Entry 5WHE (X-ray diffraction, 1.91 A resolution); this record covers chains A and C of the 3 polymer chains in the assembly.

Chain A:
Protein: GTPase KRas
From: Homo sapiens
UniProtKB: P01116 (RASK_HUMAN), isoform P01116-2; residue numbers follow UniProt; this construct covers 1-166
Chain sequence (170 residues; numbered -3 to 166; the number before each row is that of its first residue; numbers below 1 keep their minus sign (Gly-3 is residue -3)):
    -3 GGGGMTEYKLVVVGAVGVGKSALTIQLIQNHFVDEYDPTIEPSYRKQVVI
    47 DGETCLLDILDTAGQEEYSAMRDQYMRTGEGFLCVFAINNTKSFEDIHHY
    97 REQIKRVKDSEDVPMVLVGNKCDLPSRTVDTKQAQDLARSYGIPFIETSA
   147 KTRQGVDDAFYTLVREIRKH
Not modelled in the structure: -3 to 1, 35-36
Sequence notes: expression tag (-3 to 0); engineered mutation Val12 (Gly in P01116), Pro38 (Asp in P01116)
Bound ions: Mg2+: Ser17 (together with GMP-PNP); Ca2+ site 1 near Gln25 (its only coordinating residue here); Ca2+ site 2: Glu63 (shared with 1 residue of chain B; 1 residue of chain I); Ca2+ site 3: Glu63, Tyr64 (shared with 2 residues of chain I)
Residues lining bound ligands: GMP-PNP (GNP; phosphoaminophosphonic acid-guanylate ester): Ala11, Val12, Gly13, Val14, Gly15, Lys16, Ser17, Ala18, Phe28, Ala59, Gly60, Asn116, Lys117, Asp119, Leu120, Ser145, Ala146, Lys147
Swiss-Prot annotation at these positions:
  - motif: Tyr32 to Glu37, Ser39, Tyr40 (Effector region)
  - binding site (GTP): Gly10, Ala11, Gly13 to Ala18, Val29 to Thr35, Ala59, Gly60, Asn116 to Asp119
  - modified residue: Met1 (N-acetylmethionine), Thr2 (N-acetylthreonine), Lys104 (N6-acetyllysine)
  - glycosylation: Thr35 (Microbial infection: O-linked (Glc) threonine)
  - natural variant: Lys5 (K5E: In NS3; K5N: In GASC), Gly10 (G10GG: In AML), Val12 (G12V: In GASC; this construct carries the variant), Gly13 (G13D: In GASC, JMML and OES; G13R: In pylocytic astrocytoma), Val14 (V14I: In NS3), Leu19 (L19F: In OES), Gln22 (Q22E: In CFC2; Q22R: In NS3), Pro34 (P34L: In NS3; P34Q: In NS3; P34R: In CFC2), Ile36 (I36M: In NS3), Thr58 (T58I: In NS3), Ala59 (A59T: In GASC), Gly60 (G60R: In CFC2; G60S: In NS3), 8 further natural variant entries in UniProt
  - mutagenesis: Tyr40 (Y40A: Decreased interaction with MAPKAP1/SIN1), Gln61 (Q61L: Promotes GTP binding)

Chain C:
Protein: Miniprotein 225-11
From: synthetic construct
Chain sequence (35 residues; each row starts with the number of its first residue; numbers below 1 keep their minus sign (Gly-2 is residue -2)):
    -2 GSGGPRRPRCPGDDASIEDLHEYWARLWNYLYAVA
Not modelled in the structure: -2 to 1
Bound ions: Ca2+ site 1: Asp16, Glu19 (shared with 2 residues of chain G); Ca2+ site 2: Asp16 (shared with 1 residue of chain G; 1 residue of chain H)

How chain A and chain C interact:
Residue-residue contacts - 5 pairs, chain A then chain C:
  Met67(A) - His18(C)
  Gln70(A) - Trp21(C)
  Tyr71(A) - His18(C)  hydrogen bond
  Tyr71(A) - Trp21(C)  hydrophobic
  Thr74(A) - Trp21(C)
Other interface residues (no listed pair), chain A (5 interface residues in all): Lys5
Other interface residues (no listed pair), chain C (4 interface residues in all): Glu15, Trp25

Overview:
5 residues of chain A face 4 of chain C across their interface, with 1 hydrogen bond. Its one hydrogen-bonded
contact is Tyr71(A)-His18(C). Bound to chain A: GMP-PNP. Curated annotation (UniProt) lists 21 GTP-binding
residues and 2 mutagenesis sites on chain A.
Here chain A is GTPase KRas (Homo sapiens) and chain C is Miniprotein 225-11 (synthetic construct). Entry 5WHE
(KRas G12V/D38P, bound to GppNHp and miniprotein 225-11) was determined by X-ray diffraction together with
5WHA, 5WHB, 5WLB, 5WPL and 5WPM from the same study.
